Entry 4UHD (X-ray diffraction, 1.07 A resolution); this record covers chain A.

Chain A:
Molecule: Esterase
Organism: Planctomycetes bacterium R1
Notes: EC 3.1.1.1
Amino-acid sequence (282 residues; row label = number of the first residue in the row):
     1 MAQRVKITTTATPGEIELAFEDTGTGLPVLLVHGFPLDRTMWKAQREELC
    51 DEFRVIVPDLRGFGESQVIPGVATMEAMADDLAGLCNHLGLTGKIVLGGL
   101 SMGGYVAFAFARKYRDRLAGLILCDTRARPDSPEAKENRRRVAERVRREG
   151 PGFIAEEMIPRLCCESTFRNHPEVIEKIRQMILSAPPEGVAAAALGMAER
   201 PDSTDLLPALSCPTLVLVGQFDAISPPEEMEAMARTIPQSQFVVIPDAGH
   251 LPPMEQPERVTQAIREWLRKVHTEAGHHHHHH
Disordered / not traced: 1, 276-282
Ion coordination: Mg2+: A234, I237, S240

Overview:
A234, I237 and S240 coordinate Mg2+.
Chain A is Esterase (Planctomycetes bacterium R1); the structure, Structural studies of a thermophilic
esterase from Thermogutta terrifontis (acetate bound), was determined by X-ray diffraction, deposited together
with 4UHC, 4UHE, 4UHF and 4UHH.
